PDB entry 7QCD | electron microscopy, 8.00 A resolution (low resolution: residue-level contacts below are approximate; hydrogen-bond / salt-bridge calls are withheld) | chains A and D of the 6 polymer chains in the assembly

== Chain A ==
Molecule: Structural maintenance of chromosomes protein 5
Source organism: Saccharomyces cerevisiae (strain ATCC 204508 / S288c)
Reference sequence: Q08204 (SMC5_YEAST); residue numbers follow UniProt; this construct covers 1-1093
Chain sequence (1093 residues; numbered 1 to 1093; the number before each row is that of its first residue):
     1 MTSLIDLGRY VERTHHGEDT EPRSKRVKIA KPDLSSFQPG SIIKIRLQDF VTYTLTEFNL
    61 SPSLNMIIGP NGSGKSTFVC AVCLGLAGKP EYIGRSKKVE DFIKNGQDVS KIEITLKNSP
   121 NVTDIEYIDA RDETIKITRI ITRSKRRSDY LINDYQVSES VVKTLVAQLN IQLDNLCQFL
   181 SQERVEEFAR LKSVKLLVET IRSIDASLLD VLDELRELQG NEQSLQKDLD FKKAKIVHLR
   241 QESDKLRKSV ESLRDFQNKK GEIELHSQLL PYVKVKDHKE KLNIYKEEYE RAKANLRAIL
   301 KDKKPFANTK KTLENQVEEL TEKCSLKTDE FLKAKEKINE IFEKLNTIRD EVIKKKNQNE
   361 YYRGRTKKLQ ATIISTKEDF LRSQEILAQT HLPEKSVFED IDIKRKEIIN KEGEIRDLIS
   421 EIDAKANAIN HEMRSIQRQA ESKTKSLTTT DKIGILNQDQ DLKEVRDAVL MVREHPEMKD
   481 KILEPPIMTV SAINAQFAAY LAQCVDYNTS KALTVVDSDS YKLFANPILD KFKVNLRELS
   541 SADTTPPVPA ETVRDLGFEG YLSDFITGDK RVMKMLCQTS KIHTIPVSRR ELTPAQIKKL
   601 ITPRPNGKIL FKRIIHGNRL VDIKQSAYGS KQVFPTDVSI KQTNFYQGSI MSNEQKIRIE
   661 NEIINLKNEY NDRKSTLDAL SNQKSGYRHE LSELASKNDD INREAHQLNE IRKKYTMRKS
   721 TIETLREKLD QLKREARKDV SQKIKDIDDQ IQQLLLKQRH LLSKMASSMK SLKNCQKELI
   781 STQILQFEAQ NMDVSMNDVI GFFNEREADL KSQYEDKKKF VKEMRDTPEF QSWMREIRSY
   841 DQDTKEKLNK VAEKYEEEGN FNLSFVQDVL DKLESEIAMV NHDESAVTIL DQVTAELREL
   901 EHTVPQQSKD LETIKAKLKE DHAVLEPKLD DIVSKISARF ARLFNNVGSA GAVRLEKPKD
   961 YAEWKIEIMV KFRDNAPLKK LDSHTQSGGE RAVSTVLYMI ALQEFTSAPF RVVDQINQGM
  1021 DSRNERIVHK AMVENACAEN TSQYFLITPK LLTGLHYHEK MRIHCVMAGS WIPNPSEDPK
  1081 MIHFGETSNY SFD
Unresolved in the structure: 1-34, 370-371, 391-393, 883, 1069-1093
Sequence notes: engineered mutation Gln1015 (Glu in Q08204)
What the authors report for this chain:
  - mutagenesis - Y961A/W964A: unchanged growth
  - mutagenesis - F972A/L978D/L981N: abolished growth
  - post-translational modification sites: Lys311 (citing earlier work)

== Chain D ==
Molecule: Non-structural maintenance of chromosomes element 1
Source organism: Saccharomyces cerevisiae (strain ATCC 204508 / S288c)
Notes: EC 2.3.2.27
Reference sequence: Q07913 (NSE1_YEAST); residue numbers follow UniProt; this construct covers 1-336
Chain sequence (358 residues; each row starts with the number of its first residue; numbers below 1 keep their minus sign (Met-21 is residue -21)):
   -21 MGSSHHHHHH SSGRENLYFQ GHMEVHEEQV SAPVTGDATA KYLLQYILSA RGICHENALI
    39 LALMRLETDA STLNTEWSIQ QWVDKLNDYI NAINVKLNLL GYKIIRINHG IGRNAVTLKA
    99 KQNFESFEDN TAIRAHNNDY AVLQSIVLPE SNRFFVYVNL ASTEETKLAT RFNQNEIEFM
   159 KWAIEQFMIS GETIVEGPAL ETSIIVKEVN RILVAATGDS NLAKWRKFST FTVGSTNLFQ
   219 FQELTATDIE DLLLRLCELK WFYRTQEGKF GIDLRCIAEL EEYLTSMYNL NTCQNCHKLA
   279 IQGVRCGNES CREENEETGE NSLSQIWHVD CFKHYITHVS KNCDRCGSSL ITEGVYVI
Unresolved in the structure: -21 to 10
Sequence notes: initiating methionine (-21); expression tag (-20 to 0)
Bound ions: Zn2+ site 1: Cys271, Cys274, Lys276, His306; Zn2+ site 2: Cys289, Cys321, Cys324
Curated features (UniProtKB/Swiss-Prot):
  - zinc finger: Leu268 to Ser327 (RING-type)
What the authors report for this chain:
  - mutagenesis - F217A/E228R/R242A: decreased growth

== How chain A and chain D interact ==
Residue-residue contacts - 11 pairs, chain A then chain D:
  Asn945(A) - Phe217(D)
  Arg954(A) - Thr225(D)
  Lys971(A) - Phe217(D)
  Asp974(A) - Ser213(D)
  Asp974(A) - Thr214(D)
  Asp974(A) - Phe217(D)
  Asp974(A) - Gly246(D)
  Asn975(A) - Gln244(D)
  Asn975(A) - Glu245(D)
  Asn975(A) - Gly246(D)
  Pro977(A) - Arg242(D)
Also at the interface, not in a pair above, chain A (9 interface residues in all): Ala950, Ala952, Leu978
Also at the interface, not in a pair above, chain D (11 interface residues in all): Gln220, Ala224, Glu228

== Summary ==
Chain A and chain D form an interface of 9 and 11 residues respectively. Cys271(D), Cys274(D), Lys276(D) and
His306(D) coordinate Zn2+ site 1. The Zn2+ site 2 is built by Cys289(D), Cys321(D) and Cys324(D). The paper
reports that F972A/L978D/L981N of chain A abolish growth; a modification site at Lys311(A); 3 substitutions
were tested in all.
Here chain A is Structural maintenance of chromosomes protein 5 and chain D is Non-structural maintenance of
chromosomes element 1, both from Saccharomyces cerevisiae (strain ATCC 204508 / S288c). Entry 7QCD (CryoEM
structure of the Smc5/6-holocomplex (composite structure)) was determined by electron microscopy.
